7Q4P - chains A and G of the 8 polymer chains in the assembly; structure by electron microscopy, 2.15 A resolution.

== Chain A ==
Molecule: Splicing factor 3B subunit 1
Source organism: Homo sapiens
UniProt: O75533 (SF3B1_HUMAN); residues 1-1304 here = UniProt positions 1-1304
Sequence (1304 residues; row label = number of the first residue in the row):
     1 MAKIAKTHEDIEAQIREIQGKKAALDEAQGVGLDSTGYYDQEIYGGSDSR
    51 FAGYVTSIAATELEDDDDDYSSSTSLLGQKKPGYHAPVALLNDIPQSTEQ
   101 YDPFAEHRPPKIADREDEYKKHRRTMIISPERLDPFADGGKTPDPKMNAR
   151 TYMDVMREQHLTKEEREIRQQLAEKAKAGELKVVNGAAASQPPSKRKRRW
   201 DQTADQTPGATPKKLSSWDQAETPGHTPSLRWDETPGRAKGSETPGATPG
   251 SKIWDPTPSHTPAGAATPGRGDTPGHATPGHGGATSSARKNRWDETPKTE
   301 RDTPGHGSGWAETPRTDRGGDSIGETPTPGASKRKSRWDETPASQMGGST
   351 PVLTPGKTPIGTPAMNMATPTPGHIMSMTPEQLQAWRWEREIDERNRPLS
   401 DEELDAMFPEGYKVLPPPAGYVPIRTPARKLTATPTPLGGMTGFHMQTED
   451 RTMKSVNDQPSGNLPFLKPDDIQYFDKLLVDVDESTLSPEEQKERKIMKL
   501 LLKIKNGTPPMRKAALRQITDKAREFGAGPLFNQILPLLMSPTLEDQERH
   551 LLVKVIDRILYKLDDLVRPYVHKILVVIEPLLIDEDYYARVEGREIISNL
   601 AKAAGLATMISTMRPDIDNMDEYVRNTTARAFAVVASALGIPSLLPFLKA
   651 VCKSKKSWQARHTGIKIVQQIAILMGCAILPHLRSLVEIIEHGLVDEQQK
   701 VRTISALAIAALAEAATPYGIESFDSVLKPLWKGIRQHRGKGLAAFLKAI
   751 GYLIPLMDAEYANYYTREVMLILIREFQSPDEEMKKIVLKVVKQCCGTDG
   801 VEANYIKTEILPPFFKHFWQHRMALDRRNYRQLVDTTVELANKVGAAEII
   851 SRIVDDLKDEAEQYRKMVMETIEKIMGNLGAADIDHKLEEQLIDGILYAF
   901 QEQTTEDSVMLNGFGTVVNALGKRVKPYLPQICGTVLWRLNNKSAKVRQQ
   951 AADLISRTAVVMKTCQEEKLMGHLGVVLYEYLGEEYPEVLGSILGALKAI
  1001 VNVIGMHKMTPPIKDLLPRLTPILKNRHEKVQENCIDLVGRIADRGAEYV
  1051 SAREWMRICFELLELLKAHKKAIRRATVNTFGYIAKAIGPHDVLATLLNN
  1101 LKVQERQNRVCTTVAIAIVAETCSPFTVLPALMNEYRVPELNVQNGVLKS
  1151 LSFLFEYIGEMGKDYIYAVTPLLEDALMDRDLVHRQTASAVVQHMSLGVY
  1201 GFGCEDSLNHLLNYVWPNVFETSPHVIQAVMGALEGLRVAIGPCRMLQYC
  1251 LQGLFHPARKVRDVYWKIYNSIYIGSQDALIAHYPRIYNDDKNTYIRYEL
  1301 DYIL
Not modelled in the structure: 1-1050
UniProt features mapped onto this chain:
  - region: G529 to R568 (Interaction with SF3B14), Q547 to H550 (Interaction with PHF5A), E1156, Y1157 (Interaction with PHF5A)
  - site: P469 (Interaction with RNA), Y587 (Interaction with RNA), E592 (Interaction with PHF5A), K602 (Interaction with SF3B3), C677 (Interaction with SF3B3), C1035 (Interaction with RNA), Y1049 (Interaction with RNA), L1141 (Interaction with RNA), E1205 (Interaction with SF3B3)
  - modified residue: T125 (Phosphothreonine), S129 (Phosphoserine), K141 (N6-acetyllysine), T142 (Phosphothreonine), R157 (Citrulline), S194 (Phosphoserine), T203 (Phosphothreonine), T207 (Phosphothreonine), T211 (Phosphothreonine), K214 (N6-acetyllysine), T223 (Phosphothreonine), T227 (Phosphothreonine), S229 (Phosphoserine), T235 (Phosphothreonine), T244 (Phosphothreonine), T248 (Phosphothreonine), T257 (Phosphothreonine), T261 (Phosphothreonine), T267 (Phosphothreonine), T273 (Phosphothreonine) and 22 more in UniProt
  - cross-link (Glycyl lysine isopeptide (Lys-Gly)): K214 (interchain with G-Cter in SUMO2), K413 (interchain with G-Cter in SUMO1), K430 (interchain with G-Cter in SUMO2)
  - mutagenesis: W200 (W200A: Abolishes interaction with RBM39; when associated with A-218; A-232; A-254; A-293; A-310 and A-338), W218 (W218A: Abolishes interaction with RBM39; when associated with A-200; A-232; A-254; A-293; A-310 and A-338), T223 (T223A: No effect on interaction with PPP1R8), T227 (T227A: No effect on interaction with PPP1R8), W232 (W232A: Abolishes interaction with RBM39; when associated with A-200; A-218; A-254; A-293; A-310 and A-338), T235 (T235A: No effect on interaction with PPP1R8), T244 (T244A: Slight inhibition of interaction with PPP1R8), T248 (T248A: Slight inhibition of interaction with PPP1R8), W254 (W254A: Abolishes interaction with RBM39; when associated with A-200; A-218; A-232; A-293; A-310 and A-338), T257 (T257A: No effect on interaction with PPP1R8), T261 (T261A: Slight inhibition of interaction with PPP1R8), T267 (T267A: No effect on interaction with PPP1R8), 9 further mutagenesis entries in UniProt

== Chain G ==
Molecule: PHD finger-like domain-containing protein 5A
Source organism: Homo sapiens
UniProt: Q7RTV0 (PHF5A_HUMAN); residue numbers follow UniProt; this construct covers 1-110
Sequence (110 residues; numbered 1 to 110; the number before each row is that of its first residue):
     1 MAKHHPDLIFCRKQAGVAIGRLCEKCDGKCVICDSYVRPCTLVRICDECN
    51 YGSYQGRCVICGGPGVSDAYYCKECTIQEKDRDGCPKIVNLGSSKTDLFY
   101 ERKKYGFKKR
Not modelled in the structure: 1-7, 91-110
Metal / ion sites: Zn2+ site 1: C11, C46, C49, C85; Zn2+ site 2: C23, C26, C58, C61; Zn2+ site 3: C30, C33, C72, C75

== Interface between chain A and chain G ==
Pairs across the interface - 19 pairs, chain A then chain G:
  R1075(A) with D27(G), hydrogen bond (side chain-backbone); Y36(G)
  E1156(A) with S35(G), hydrogen bond; V37(G); R38(G), hydrogen bond (backbone-side chain); E74(G)
  Y1157(A) with V37(G), hydrophobic; R38(G), hydrogen bond (backbone-side chain)
  G1159(A) with R38(G)
  Q1193(A) with E74(G)
  H1194(A) with E74(G), salt bridge
  L1197(A) with E74(G); I77(G), hydrophobic; Q78(G)
  Y1200(A) with I77(G), hydrophobic
  E1235(A) with Q78(G)
  G1236(A) with Q78(G)
  R1238(A) with Q78(G)
  V1239(A) with I77(G), hydrophobic
Also at the interface, not in a pair above, chain A (14 interface residues in all): K1071, I1158
Also at the interface, not in a pair above, chain G (11 interface residues in all): G28, K29, K80

== Summary ==
The interface between chain A and chain G involves 14 residues on one side and 11 on the other, with 4
hydrogen bonds and 1 salt bridge. Among the polar pairs are H1194(A)-E74(G), R1075(A)-D27(G) and
E1156(A)-S35(G).
Here chain A is Splicing factor 3B subunit 1 and chain G is PHD finger-like domain-containing protein 5A, both
from Homo sapiens. Entry 7Q4P (U2 snRNP after ATP-dependent remodelling) was determined by electron
microscopy, deposited together with 7Q3L and 7Q4O.
